Entry 6O09 (X-ray diffraction, 2.06 A resolution); this record covers chains C and I.

# Chain C
Name: Proliferating cellular nuclear antigen 1
Source organism: Arabidopsis thaliana
UniProt: Q9M7Q7 (PCNA1_ARATH); numbering as in UniProt (aligned over 1-263)
Sequence (312 residues; each row starts with the number of its first residue; numbers below 1 keep their minus sign (Met-48 is residue -48)):
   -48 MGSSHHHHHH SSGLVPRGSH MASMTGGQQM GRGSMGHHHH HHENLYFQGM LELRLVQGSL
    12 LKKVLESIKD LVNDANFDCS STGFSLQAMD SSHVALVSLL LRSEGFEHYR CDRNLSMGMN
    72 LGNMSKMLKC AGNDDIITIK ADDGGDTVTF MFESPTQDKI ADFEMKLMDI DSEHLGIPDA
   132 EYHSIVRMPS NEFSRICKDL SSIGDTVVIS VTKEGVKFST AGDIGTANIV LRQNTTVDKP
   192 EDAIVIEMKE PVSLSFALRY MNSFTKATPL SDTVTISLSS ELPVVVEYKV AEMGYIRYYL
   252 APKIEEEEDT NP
Disordered / not traced: -48 to -6, 107, 122, 258-263
Sequence notes: initiating methionine (-48); expression tag (-47 to 0)
Disulfides: Cys30-Cys62
UniProt features mapped onto this chain:
  - DNA-binding region: Arg61 to Lys80

# Chain I
Name: Uncharacterized protein
UniProt: K7MRE7 (K7MRE7_SOYBN); residue numbers follow UniProt; this construct covers 78-96
Sequence (20 residues; numbered 77 to 96; the number before each row is that of its first residue):
    77 YPLVQTKIID FFRIQRSPEA
Disordered / not traced: 77, 92-96
Sequence notes: insertion (77)

# How chain C and chain I interact
Residue-residue contacts - 43 pairs, chain C then chain I:
  Met40(C) with Ile85(I), hydrophobic
  Ser43(C) with Lys83(I), hydrogen bond (backbone-side chain)
  His44(C) with Lys83(I); Ile84(I), hydrogen bond (backbone-backbone)
  Val45(C) with Gln81(I); Lys83(I); Ile84(I)
  Ala46(C) with Ile84(I)
  His125(C) with Ile90(I); Gln91(I)
  Leu126(C) with Ile84(I), hydrophobic; Ile85(I), hydrophobic; Phe88(I), hydrophobic; Arg89(I); Ile90(I), hydrophobic; Gln91(I)
  Gly127(C) with Phe88(I); Arg89(I), hydrogen bond (backbone-backbone); Gln91(I)
  Pro129(C) with Phe88(I)
  Glu232(C) with Phe87(I)
  Pro234(C) with Ile84(I), hydrophobic; Phe87(I); Phe88(I), hydrophobic
  Tyr250(C) with Ile84(I); Phe88(I), hydrophobic
  Ala252(C) with Gln81(I), hydrogen bond (backbone-side chain); Thr82(I); Lys83(I); Ile84(I)
  Pro253(C) with Val80(I); Gln81(I), hydrogen bond (backbone-side chain); Thr82(I), hydrogen bond (backbone-side chain); Phe87(I)
  Lys254(C) with Leu79(I); Val80(I); Gln81(I)
  Ile255(C) with Leu79(I); Val80(I), hydrogen bond (backbone-backbone); Thr82(I)
  Glu256(C) with Pro78(I); Leu79(I)
  Glu257(C) with Pro78(I), hydrogen bond (backbone-backbone)
Also at the interface, not in a pair above, chain C (24 interface residues in all): Leu47, Ile128, Ser206, Ala208, Leu233, Leu251

# In short
24 residues of chain C and 13 residues of chain I are in contact, with 8 hydrogen bonds. Among the polar pairs
are Ser43(C)-Lys83(I), Ala252(C)-Gln81(I) and Pro253(C)-Gln81(I).
Here chain C is Proliferating cellular nuclear antigen 1 (Arabidopsis thaliana) and chain I is Uncharacterized
protein. Entry 6O09 (Structure of AtPCNA in complex with the PIP motif of ATXR6) was determined by X-ray
diffraction.
